PDB entry 7CN2 | electron microscopy, 3.43 A resolution | chains G and H of the 18 polymer chains in the assembly

== Chain G (and H) ==
Molecule: The heavy chain variable region of H16.001 Fab fragment
Organism: Oryctolagus cuniculus
Notes: antibody fragment or engineered binder; chain H of this document is another copy of the same molecule, construct and numbering; everything in this record applies to it too
Chain sequence (120 residues; numbered 1 to 120; the number before each row is that of its first residue):
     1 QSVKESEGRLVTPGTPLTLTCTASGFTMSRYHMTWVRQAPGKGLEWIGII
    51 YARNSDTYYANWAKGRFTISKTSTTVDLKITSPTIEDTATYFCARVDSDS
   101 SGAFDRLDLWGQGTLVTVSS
Disulfide bonds: Cys21-Cys93

== Chain G / chain H interface ==
Contacting residue pairs - 5 pairs, chain G then chain H:
  Ser2(G) - Thr68(H)
  Ser24(G) - Thr68(H)
  Ser24(G) - Ile69(H)
  Gly25(G) - Ser55(H)
  Gly25(G) - Thr57(H)
Also at the interface, not in a pair above, chain G (4 interface residues in all): Gln1
Also at the interface, not in a pair above, chain H (5 interface residues in all): Tyr59

== Overview ==
Chain G and chain H form an interface of 4 and 5 residues respectively.
Chain G and chain H are both the heavy chain variable region of H16.001 Fab fragment (Oryctolagus cuniculus);
the structure, Subparticle refinement of human papillomavirus type 16 pesudovirus in complex with H16.001 Fab,
was determined by electron microscopy.
